Entry 4KB6 (X-ray diffraction, 3.08 A resolution); this record covers chains A and B of the 3 polymer chains in the assembly.

# Chain A
Name: Uncharacterized protein
Organism: Sus scrofa
UniProt: I3LM39 (I3LM39_PIG); aligned to UniProt positions 135-497 over residues 135-497 (the alignment contains insertions or deletions, so no single offset holds)
Chain sequence (366 residues; each row starts with the number of its first residue):
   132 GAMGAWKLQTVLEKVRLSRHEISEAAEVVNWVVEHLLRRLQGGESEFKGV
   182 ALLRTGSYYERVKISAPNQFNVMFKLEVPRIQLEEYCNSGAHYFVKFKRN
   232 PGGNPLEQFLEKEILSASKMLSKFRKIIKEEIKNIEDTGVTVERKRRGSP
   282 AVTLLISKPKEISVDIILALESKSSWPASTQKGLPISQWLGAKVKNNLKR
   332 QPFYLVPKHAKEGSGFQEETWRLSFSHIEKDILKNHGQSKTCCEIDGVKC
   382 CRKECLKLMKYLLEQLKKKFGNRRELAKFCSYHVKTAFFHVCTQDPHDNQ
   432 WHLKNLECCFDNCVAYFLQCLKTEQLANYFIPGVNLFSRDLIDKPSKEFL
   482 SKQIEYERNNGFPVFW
Unresolved in the structure: 132-134, 229-235, 343-345
Construct notes: expression tag (132-134); engineered mutation Gln200 (Glu in I3LM39), Asn202 (Asp in I3LM39)
Metal / ion sites: Mg2+: Ser188, Gln200, Asn202 (together with ATP); Zn2+: Cys373, Cys374, Cys381
Residues lining bound ligands:
  - ATP (adenosine-5'-triphosphate): Gly187, Ser188, Glu191, Lys194, Gln200, Asn202, Arg353, Ser357, Glu360, Lys391, Cys411, Ser412, Tyr413, Lys416
  - GTP (guanosine-5'-triphosphate): Thr186, Asn202, Met204, Gly279, Ser280, Pro281, Ala282, Asp296, Ile298, Lys339, Arg353, Leu354, Ser355, Phe356, Ser357
Swiss-Prot annotation at these positions:
  - motif: Leu143 to Leu148 (Nuclear export signal)
  - binding site (GTP): Thr186
  - binding site (ATP): Ser188
  - site: Arg230 (Arginine-anchor)
  - modified residue: Lys145 (N6-lactoyllysine), Glu165 (PolyADP-ribosyl glutamic acid), Ser188 (Phosphoserine), Tyr190 (Phosphotyrosine), Glu261 (5-glutamyl polyglutamate)
  - cross-link (Glycyl lysine isopeptide (Lys-Gly)): Lys206 (interchain with G-Cter in SUMO), Lys260 (interchain with G-Cter in ubiquitin)
Reported in the primary citation:
  - binding site for the 14-nt DNA strand: Arg150
  - binding site for the 14-nt DNA strand (chain B): Arg192
  - binding site for GTP: Thr186, Ile298, Arg353, Ser355, Ser357
  - binding site for ATP: Ser188, Ser412, Tyr413
  - catalytic residues: Asp296
  - conformationally variable residues: Leu148

# Chain B
Molecule: 14-nt DNA strand
Sequence (14 nucleotides; each row starts with the number of its first residue):
     1 CGACGCTAGCGTCG

# Interface between chain A and chain B
Residue-residue contacts (10):
  Arg147(A) with DA8(B), phosphate contact; DG9(B), salt bridge to the phosphate
  Leu148(A) with DA8(B), phosphate contact
  Ser149(A) with DG9(B), phosphate contact
  Arg150(A) with DA8(B), hydrogen bond to the phosphate; DG9(B), hydrogen bond to the phosphate
  Arg192(A) with DG5(B), base contact; DC6(B), base contact; DT7(B), sugar contact
  Lys384(A) with DT7(B), salt bridge to the phosphate
Other interface residues (no listed pair), chain A (8 interface residues in all): Glu375, Lys388

# Summary
Chain A and chain B form an interface of 8 and 5 residues respectively, with 2 hydrogen bonds and 2 salt
bridges. Polar contacts include Arg150(A)-DA8(B), Arg150(A)-DG9(B) and Arg147(A)-DG9(B). Chain A binds GTP and
ATP. From the paper: the catalytic residue Asp296(A); a binding site for GTP at Thr186(A), Ile298(A) and
Arg353(A) among others.
Chain A is Uncharacterized protein (Sus scrofa) and chain B is a 14-nt DNA strand; the structure, Structure of
porcine cyclic GMP AMP synthase (CGAS) in complex with DNA, ATP and GTP, was determined by X-ray diffraction
(same publication as 4JLX and 4JLZ).
